6AJE - chain A; structure by X-ray diffraction, 3.65 A resolution.

[Chain A]
Protein: Dihydroorotate dehydrogenase (quinone), mitochondrial
Organism: Eimeria tenella
Notes: EC 1.3.5.2
UniProtKB: U6KL66 (U6KL66_EIMTE); residue numbers follow UniProt; this construct covers 1-414
Sequence (436 residues; row label = number of the first residue in the row; numbers below 1 keep their minus sign (Met-21 is residue -21)):
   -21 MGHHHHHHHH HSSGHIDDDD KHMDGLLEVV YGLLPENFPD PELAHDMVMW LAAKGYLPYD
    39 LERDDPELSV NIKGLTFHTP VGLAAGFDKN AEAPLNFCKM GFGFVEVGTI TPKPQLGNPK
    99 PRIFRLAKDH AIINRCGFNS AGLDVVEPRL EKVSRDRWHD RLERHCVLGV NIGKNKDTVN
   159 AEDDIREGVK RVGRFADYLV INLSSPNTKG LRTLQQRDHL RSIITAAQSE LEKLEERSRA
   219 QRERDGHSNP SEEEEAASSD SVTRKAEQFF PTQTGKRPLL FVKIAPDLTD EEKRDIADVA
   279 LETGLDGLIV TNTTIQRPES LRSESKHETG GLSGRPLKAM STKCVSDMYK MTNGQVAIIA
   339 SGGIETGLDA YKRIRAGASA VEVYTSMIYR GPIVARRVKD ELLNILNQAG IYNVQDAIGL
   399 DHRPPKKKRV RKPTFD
Not modelled in the structure: -21 to 3, 219-239, 403-414
Sequence notes: initiating methionine (-21); expression tag (-20 to 0)
Disulfide bonds: Cys76-Cys144
Small-molecule neighbours:
  - 9AU (4-oxidanyl-3-[(2E,6E)-3,7,11-trimethyldodeca-2,6,10-trienyl]chromen-2-one): Pro17, Pro19, Ala22, His23, Met25, Val26, Phe65, Ile101, Arg103, Ile110, Tyr362, Ile366
  - FMN (flavin mononucleotide): Ala62, Ala63, Gly64, Lys67, Gly86, Thr87, Ile101, Ile110, Asn112, Cys114, Asn149, Asn180, Lys261, Thr289, Asn290, Thr291, Ser311, Gly312, Leu315, Ser339, Gly340, Gly341, Ile342, Glu360, Val361, Tyr362, Thr363, Ser364
  - orotic acid (ORO): Lys67, Thr87, Asn112, Arg113, Cys114, Gly115, Phe116, Asn117, Asn180, Ser183, Pro184, Asn185, Asn290, Thr291, Gly309
From the paper describing this entry:
  - binding site for 9AU: Pro17, Pro19, Ala22, His23, Met25, Val26, Phe65, Ile101, Arg103, Tyr362, Ile366

[Overview]
Chain A binds flavin mononucleotide, orotic acid and compound 9AU. From the paper: a binding site for 9AU at
Pro17, Pro19 and Ala22 among others.
Chain A is Dihydroorotate dehydrogenase (quinone), mitochondrial (Eimeria tenella); the structure, Crystal
structure of DHODH in complex with ferulenol from Eimeria tenella, was determined by X-ray diffraction,
deposited together with 6IDJ and 6AJ5.
